Entry 4MX5 (X-ray diffraction, 1.52 A resolution); this record covers chain X.

[Chain X]
Name: Ricin A chain
From: Ricinus communis
Notes: EC 3.2.2.22
Reference sequence: P02879 (RICI_RICCO); residues 1-267 here correspond to UniProt positions 36-302 (UniProt number = residue number + 35)
Sequence (268 residues; each row starts with the number of its first residue; numbering starts at 0):
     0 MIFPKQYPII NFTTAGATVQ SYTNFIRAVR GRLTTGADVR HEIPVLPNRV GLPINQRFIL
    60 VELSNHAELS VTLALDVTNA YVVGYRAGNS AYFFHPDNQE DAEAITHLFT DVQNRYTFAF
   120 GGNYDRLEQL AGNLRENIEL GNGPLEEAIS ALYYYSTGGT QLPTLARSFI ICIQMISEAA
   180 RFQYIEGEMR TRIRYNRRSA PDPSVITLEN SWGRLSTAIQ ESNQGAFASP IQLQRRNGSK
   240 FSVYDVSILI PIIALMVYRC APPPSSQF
Unresolved in the structure: 0-4
Sequence notes: initiating methionine (0)
Ligand contacts: 5MX (benzyl (2-{[(2-amino-4-oxo-3,4-dihydropteridin-7-yl)carbonyl]amino}ethyl)carbamate): A79, Y80, V81, F93, G121, N122, Y123, I172, S176, E177, R180, N209

[Summary]
Bound to chain X: compound 5MX.
Chain X is Ricin A chain (Ricinus communis); the structure, Structure of ricin A chain bound with
benzyl-(2-(2-amino-4-oxo-3,4-dihydropteridine-7-carboxamido)ethyl)carbamate, was determined by X-ray
diffraction together with 4MX1 from the same study.
